Entry 7AOE (electron microscopy, 3.90 A resolution); this record covers chains A and T of the 15 polymer chains in the assembly.

[Chain A]
Name: DNA-directed RNA polymerase I subunit rpa1
Source organism: Schizosaccharomyces pombe (strain 972 / ATCC 24843)
Notes: EC 2.7.7.6
UniProt: P15398 (RPA1_SCHPO); numbering as in UniProt (aligned over 1-1689)
Amino-acid sequence (1689 residues; row label = number of the first residue in the row):
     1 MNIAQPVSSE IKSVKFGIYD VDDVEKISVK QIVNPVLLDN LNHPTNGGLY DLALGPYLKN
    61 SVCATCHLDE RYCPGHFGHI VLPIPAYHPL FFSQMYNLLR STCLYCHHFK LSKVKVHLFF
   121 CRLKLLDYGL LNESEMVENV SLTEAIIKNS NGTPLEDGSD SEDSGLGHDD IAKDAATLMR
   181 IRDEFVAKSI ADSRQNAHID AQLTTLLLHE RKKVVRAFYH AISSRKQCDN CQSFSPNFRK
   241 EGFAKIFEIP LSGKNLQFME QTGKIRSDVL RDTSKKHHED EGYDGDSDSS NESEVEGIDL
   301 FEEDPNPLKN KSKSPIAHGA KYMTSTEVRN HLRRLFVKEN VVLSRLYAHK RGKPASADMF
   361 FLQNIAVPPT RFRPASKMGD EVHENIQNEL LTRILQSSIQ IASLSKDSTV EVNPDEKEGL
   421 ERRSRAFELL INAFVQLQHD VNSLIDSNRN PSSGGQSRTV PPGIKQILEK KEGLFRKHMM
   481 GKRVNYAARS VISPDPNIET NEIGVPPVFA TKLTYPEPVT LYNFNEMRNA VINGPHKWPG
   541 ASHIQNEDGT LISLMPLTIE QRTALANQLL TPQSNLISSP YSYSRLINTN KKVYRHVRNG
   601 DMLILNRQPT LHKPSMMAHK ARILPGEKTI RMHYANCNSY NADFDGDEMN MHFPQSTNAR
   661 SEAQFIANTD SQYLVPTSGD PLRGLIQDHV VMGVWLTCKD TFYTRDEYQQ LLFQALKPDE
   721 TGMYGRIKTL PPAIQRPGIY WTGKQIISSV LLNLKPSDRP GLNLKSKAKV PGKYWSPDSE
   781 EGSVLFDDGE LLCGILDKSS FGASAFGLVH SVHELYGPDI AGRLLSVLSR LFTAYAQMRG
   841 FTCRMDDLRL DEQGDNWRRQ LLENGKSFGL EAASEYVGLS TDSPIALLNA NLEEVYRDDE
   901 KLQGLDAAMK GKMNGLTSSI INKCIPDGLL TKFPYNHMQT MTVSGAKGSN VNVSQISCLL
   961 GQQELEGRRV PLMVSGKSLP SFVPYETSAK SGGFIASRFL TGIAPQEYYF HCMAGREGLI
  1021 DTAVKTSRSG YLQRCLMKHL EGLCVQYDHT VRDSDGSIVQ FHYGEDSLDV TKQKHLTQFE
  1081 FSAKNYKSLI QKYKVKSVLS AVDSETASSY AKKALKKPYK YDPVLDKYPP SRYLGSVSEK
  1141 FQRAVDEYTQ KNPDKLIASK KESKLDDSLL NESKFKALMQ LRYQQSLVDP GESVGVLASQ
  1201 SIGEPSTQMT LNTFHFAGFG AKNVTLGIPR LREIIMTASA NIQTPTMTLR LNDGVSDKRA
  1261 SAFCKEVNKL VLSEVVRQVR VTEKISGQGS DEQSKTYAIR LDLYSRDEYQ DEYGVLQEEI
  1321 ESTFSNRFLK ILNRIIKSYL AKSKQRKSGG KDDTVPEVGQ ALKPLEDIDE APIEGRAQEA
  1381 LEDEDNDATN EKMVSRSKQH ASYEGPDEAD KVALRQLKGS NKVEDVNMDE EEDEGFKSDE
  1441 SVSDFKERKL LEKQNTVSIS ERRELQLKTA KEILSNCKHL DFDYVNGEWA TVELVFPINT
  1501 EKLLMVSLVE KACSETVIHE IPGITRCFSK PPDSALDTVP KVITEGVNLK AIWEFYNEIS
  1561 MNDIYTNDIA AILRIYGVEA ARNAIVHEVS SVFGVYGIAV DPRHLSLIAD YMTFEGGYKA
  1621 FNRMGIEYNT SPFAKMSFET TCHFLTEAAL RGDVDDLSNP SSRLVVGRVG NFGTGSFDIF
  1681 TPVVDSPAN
Unresolved in the structure: 143-171, 196-202, 259-320, 348-353, 412-420, 452-460, 1159-1161, 1214-1222, 1285-1295, 1346-1475, 1532-1536, 1682-1689
Bound ions: Zn2+ site 1: Cys63, Cys66, Cys73, His76; Zn2+ site 2: Cys103, Cys106, Cys228, Cys231
Curated features (UniProtKB/Swiss-Prot):
  - region: Pro1005 to Glu1017 (Bridging helix)
  - binding site (Zn(2+)): Cys63, Cys66, Cys73, His76
  - binding site (Mg(2+)): Asp643, Asp645, Asp647
  - modified residue (Phosphoserine): Ser159, Ser161, Ser1438, Ser1441
Reported in the primary citation:
  - conformationally variable residues (domain motion): Lys226, Arg425, Ser1338

[Chain T]
Molecule: template DNA
Sequence (39 nucleotides; numbered 1 to 39; the number before each row is that of its first residue):
     1 AAGCTCAAGT ACTTAAGCCT GGTCATTACT AGTACTGCC
Unresolved in the structure: 26-39

[Chain A / chain T interface]
Residue-residue contacts (14; chain A residue first):
  Met378(A) - DA25(T)  base contact
  Lys471(A) - DT14(T)  salt bridge to the phosphate
  Lys471(A) - DA15(T)  phosphate contact
  Arg489(A) - DC19(T)  hydrogen bond to the sugar
  Gln608(A) - DG17(T)  base contact
  Gln608(A) - DC18(T)  sugar contact
  Thr1026(A) - DA16(T)  base contact
  Ser1027(A) - DA16(T)  phosphate contact
  Gly1030(A) - DA16(T)  sugar contact
  Tyr1031(A) - DT14(T)  phosphate contact
  Tyr1031(A) - DA15(T)  sugar contact
  Arg1034(A) - DA15(T)  salt bridge to the phosphate
  Glu1639(A) - DT14(T)  phosphate contact
  Thr1640(A) - DT13(T)  sugar contact
Other interface residues (no listed pair), chain A (14 interface residues in all): Glu469, Pro609, Glu648

[Overview]
14 residues of chain A and 8 residues of chain T are in contact; the contacts include 1 hydrogen bond and 2
salt bridges. Polar contacts include Arg489(A)-DC19(T), Lys471(A)-DT14(T) and Arg1034(A)-DA15(T). UniProt
lists 4 Zn2+-binding residues and 3 Mg2+-binding residues on chain A. From the paper: conformational
variability at Lys226(A), Arg425(A) and Ser1338(A).
Chain A is DNA-directed RNA polymerase I subunit rpa1 (Schizosaccharomyces pombe (strain 972 / ATCC 24843))
and chain T is template DNA; the structure, Schizosaccharomyces pombe RNA polymerase I (elongation complex),
was determined by electron microscopy together with 7AOC and 7AOD from the same study.
